PDB entry 7OKU | X-ray diffraction, 1.95 A resolution | chain A

# Chain A
Name: Endothelial protein C receptor
Organism: Homo sapiens
Reference sequence: Q9UNN8 (EPCR_HUMAN); residues 1-193 here correspond to UniProt positions 18-210 (UniProt number = residue number + 17)
Sequence (195 residues; row label = number of the first residue in the row; numbers below 1 keep their minus sign (Gly-1 is residue -1)):
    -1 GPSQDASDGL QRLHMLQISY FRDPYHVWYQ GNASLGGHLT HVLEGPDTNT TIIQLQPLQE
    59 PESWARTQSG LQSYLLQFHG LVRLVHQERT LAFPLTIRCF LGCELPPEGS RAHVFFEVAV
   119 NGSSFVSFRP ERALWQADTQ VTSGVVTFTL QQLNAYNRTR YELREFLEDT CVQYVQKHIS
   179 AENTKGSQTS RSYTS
Not modelled in the structure: -1 to 7, 181-193
Sequence notes: expression tag (-1 to 0)
Curated features (UniProtKB/Swiss-Prot):
  - glycosylation (N-linked (GlcNAc...) asparagine): Asn30, Asn47, Asn119, Asn155
Disulfides: Cys101-Cys169
Covalent attachments: N-acetylglucosamine (NAG) linked to Asn30, Asn47, Asn119
Small-molecule neighbours: phosphatidylethanolamine (PTY): Leu11, Met13, Leu14, Gln15, Ala31, His39, Leu41, Ile50, Thr65, Gly68, Leu69, Tyr72, Phe76, Leu79, Val80, Val83, Leu89, Ile95, Leu99, Phe114, Val116, Val118, Phe123, Trp133, Thr147, Leu151, Arg156, Thr157, Glu160, Leu161, Phe164, Thr168, Tyr172
From the paper describing this entry:
  - specificity-determining residues: Met13, Phe164 (proposed by the authors, not directly observed)

# Summary
Bound to chain A: phosphatidylethanolamine. N-acetylglucosamine is covalently linked to Asn30, Asn47 and
Asn119. The paper reports specificity determinants Met13 and Phe164.
Chain A is Endothelial protein C receptor (Homo sapiens); the structure, X-ray structure of soluble EPCR in
P3121 space group, was determined by X-ray diffraction (same publication as 7OKV and 7OKS).
